Entry 1UN6 (X-ray diffraction, 3.10 A resolution); this record covers chains C and E.

== Chain C ==
Name: Transcription factor iiia
Source organism: Xenopus laevis
Notes: fragment: fingers 4, 5 and 6, residues 127 - 212 under swissprot numbering for somatic tfiiia
Reference sequence: P03001 (TF3A_XENLA); residues 105-190 here correspond to UniProt positions 127-212 (UniProt number = residue number + 22)
Sequence (87 residues; row label = number of the first residue in the row):
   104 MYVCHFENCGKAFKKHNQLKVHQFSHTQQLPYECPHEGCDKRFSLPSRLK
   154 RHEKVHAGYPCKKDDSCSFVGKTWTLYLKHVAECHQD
Bound ions: Zn2+ site 1: Cys-107, Cys-112, His-129; Zn2+ site 2: Cys-137, Cys-142, His-155, His-159; Mg2+: Cys-137, His-139; Zn2+ site 3: Cys-164, Cys-170, His-183, His-188

== Chain E ==
Molecule: 5S ribosomal RNA
Source organism: Xenopus laevis
Notes: fragment: central region, nucleotides 4 - 15, 64 -82, 94-115, plus two tetraloops joining 15 - 64 and 82 -94 respectively
Sequence (61 nucleotides; each row starts with the number of its first residue; note: 51 numbers in that range are skipped by the numbering (no residue carries them; nothing is unmodelled there)):
     4 GCCGGCCACACCUACG
    64 GGGCCUGGUUAGUACCUGGGAAA
    94 CCUGGGAAUACCAGGUGCCGGC
Bound ions: Mg2+ near G97 (its only coordinating residue here)

== Interface between chain C and chain E ==
Residue-residue contacts - 30 pairs, chain C then chain E:
  Lys-117(C) with U72(E), salt bridge to the phosphate; G75(E), salt bridge to the phosphate
  Lys-118(C) with A74(E), phosphate contact; G75(E), salt bridge to the phosphate
  His-119(C) with G75(E), hydrogen bond to the base; G98(E), salt bridge to the phosphate; G99(E), salt bridge to the phosphate
  Asn-120(C) with G75(E), hydrogen bond to the base; G99(E), phosphate contact
  Leu-148(C) with G70(E), phosphate contact
  Ser-150(C) with U69(E), phosphate contact; G70(E), hydrogen bond to the phosphate
  Arg-154(C) with C68(E), hydrogen bond to the phosphate; U69(E), salt bridge to the phosphate
  Lys-157(C) with A11(E), salt bridge to the phosphate; C67(E), phosphate contact; C68(E), salt bridge to the phosphate
  Val-158(C) with C10(E), phosphate contact
  Tyr-162(C) with C10(E), hydrogen bond to the sugar; A11(E), hydrogen bond to the phosphate
  Thr-176(C) with C10(E), base contact
  Trp-177(C) with C10(E), hydrogen bond to the sugar; A11(E), hydrogen bond to the sugar; A13(E), hydrogen bond to the sugar; C14(E), sugar contact
  Thr-178(C) with C9(E), base contact; C10(E), hydrogen bond to the base; A13(E), base contact
  Leu-181(C) with C14(E), sugar contact
  Lys-182(C) with G7(E), salt bridge to the phosphate
Interface residues without a listed pair, chain C (20 interface residues in all): Tyr-105, Lys-144, Arg-151, Lys-153, His-155
Interface residues without a listed pair, chain E (17 interface residues in all): C12, A101

== In short ==
The interface between chain C and chain E involves 20 residues on one side and 17 on the other, with 10
hydrogen bonds and 9 salt bridges. Among the polar pairs are His-119(C)/G75(E), Asn-120(C)/G75(E) and
Thr-178(C)/C10(E).
Here chain C is Transcription factor iiia and chain E is 5S ribosomal RNA, both from Xenopus laevis. Entry
1UN6 (The crystal structure of a zinc finger - RNA complex reveals two modes of molecular recognition) was
determined by X-ray diffraction.
